PDB entry 5W7P | X-ray diffraction, 2.40 A resolution | chain A

# Chain A
Name: OxaC
From: Penicillium oxalicum
UniProt: A0A1B2TT09 (A0A1B2TT09_PENOX); residue numbers follow UniProt; this construct covers 1-405
Amino-acid sequence (429 residues; row label = number of the first residue in the row; numbers below 1 keep their minus sign (Met-23 is residue -23)):
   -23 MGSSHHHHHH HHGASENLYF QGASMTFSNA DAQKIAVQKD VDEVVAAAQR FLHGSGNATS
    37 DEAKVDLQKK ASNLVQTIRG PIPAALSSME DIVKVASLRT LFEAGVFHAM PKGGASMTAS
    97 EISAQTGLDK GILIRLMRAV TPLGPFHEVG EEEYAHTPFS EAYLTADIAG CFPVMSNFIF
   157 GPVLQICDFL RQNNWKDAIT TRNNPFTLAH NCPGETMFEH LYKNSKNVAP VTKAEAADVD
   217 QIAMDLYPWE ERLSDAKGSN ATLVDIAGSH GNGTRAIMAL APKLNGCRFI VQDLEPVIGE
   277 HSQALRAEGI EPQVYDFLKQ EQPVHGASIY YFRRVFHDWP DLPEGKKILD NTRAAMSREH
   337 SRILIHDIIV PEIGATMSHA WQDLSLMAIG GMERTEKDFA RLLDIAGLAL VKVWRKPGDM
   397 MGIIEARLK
Not modelled in the structure: -23 to 7, 33-34
Construct notes: expression tag (-23 to 0)
Ligand contacts: S-adenosylmethionine (SAM): Phe194, Tyr198, Glu211, Ala243, Gly244, Ser245, His246, Asp269, Leu270, Val273, Tyr291, Asp292, Phe293, Leu294, Arg309, Arg310, His313, Asp314, Trp315
What the authors report for this chain:
  - catalytic residues: Asp314 (proposed by the authors, not directly observed)
  - mutagenesis - D314A: unchanged catalytic activity

# In short
Chain A binds S-adenosylmethionine. From the paper: the catalytic residue Asp314; D314A leaves catalytic
activity unchanged.
Chain A is OxaC (Penicillium oxalicum); the structure, Crystal structure of OxaC, was determined by X-ray
diffraction, deposited together with 5W7R, 5W7K, 5W7M and 5W7S.
